Entry 1FH5 (X-ray diffraction, 2.90 A resolution); this record covers chains L and H.

Chain L:
Name: Monoclonal antibody MAK33
From: Mus musculus
Notes: fragment: fab light chain; antibody fragment or engineered binder
Amino-acid sequence (213 residues; numbered 2 to 214; the number before each row is that of its first residue):
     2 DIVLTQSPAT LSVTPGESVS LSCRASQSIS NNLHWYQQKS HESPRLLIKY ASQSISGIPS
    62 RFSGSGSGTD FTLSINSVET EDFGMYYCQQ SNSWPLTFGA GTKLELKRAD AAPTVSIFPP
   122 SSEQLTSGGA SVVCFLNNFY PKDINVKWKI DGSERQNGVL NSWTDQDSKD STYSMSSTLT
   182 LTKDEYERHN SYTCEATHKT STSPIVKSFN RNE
Disulfide bonds: Cys24-Cys89, Cys135-Cys195

Chain H:
Name: Monoclonal antibody MAK33
From: Mus musculus
Notes: fragment: fab heavy chain; antibody fragment or engineered binder
Amino-acid sequence (198 residues; row label = number of the first residue in the row; note: 14 numbers in that range are skipped by the numbering (no residue carries them; nothing is unmodelled there)):
     4 SGGGLVKPAG SLKLSCAASG FTFSSYYMYW VRQTPDKRLE WVATISDGGS YTYYPDSVKG
    64 RFTISRDNAK NNLYLQMSSL KSEDTAMYYC ARD
   106 AMDYWGQGTL VTVSAAKTTP PSVYPLA
   138 VTLGCLVKGY FPEPVTVTWN SGSLSSGVHT FPAVLQSDLY TLSSSVTVTS STWPSETVTC
   198 NVAHPASSTK VDKKIVPR
Disulfide bonds: Cys19-Cys93, Cys142-Cys197

How chain L and chain H interact:
Pairs across the interface (46):
  His35(L) - Ala106(H)
  Tyr37(L) - Ala106(H)
  Tyr37(L) - Met107(H)  hydrogen bond (side chain-backbone)
  Gln39(L) - Gln36(H)  hydrogen bond
  Gln39(L) - Tyr92(H)
  Ser44(L) - Tyr92(H)
  Ser44(L) - Gly111(H)  hydrogen bond (side chain-backbone)
  Pro45(L) - Tyr109(H)
  Leu47(L) - Ala106(H)  hydrophobic
  Leu47(L) - Met107(H)
  Tyr88(L) - Gln36(H)
  Tyr88(L) - Lys40(H)  hydrogen bond (side chain-backbone)
  Tyr88(L) - Leu42(H)  hydrophobic
  Gln90(L) - Met107(H)
  Trp95(L) - Asp59(H)
  Leu97(L) - Trp44(H)  hydrophobic
  Phe99(L) - Leu42(H)
  Phe99(L) - Met107(H)  hydrophobic
  Ala101(L) - Arg41(H)
  Lys104(L) - Lys40(H)
  Ser117(L) - Thr139(H)
  Phe119(L) - Leu131(H)
  Phe119(L) - Ala132(H)
  Phe119(L) - Thr139(H)
  Ser122(L) - Tyr129(H)
  Ser122(L) - Pro130(H)
  Glu124(L) - Pro130(H)
  Glu124(L) - Lys210(H)
  Gln125(L) - Tyr129(H)
  Ser128(L) - Tyr129(H)
  Ser132(L) - Leu143(H)
  Phe136(L) - Phe168(H)  hydrophobic
  Phe136(L) - Ser180(H)
  Phe136(L) - Ser182(H)
  Asn138(L) - His166(H)
  Asn138(L) - Ser182(H)  hydrogen bond
  Asn139(L) - His166(H)  hydrogen bond
  Ser163(L) - Phe168(H)
  Ser163(L) - Pro169(H)  hydrogen bond (side chain-backbone)
  Trp164(L) - Pro169(H)
  Thr165(L) - Phe168(H)
  Ser175(L) - His166(H)  hydrogen bond
  Ser175(L) - Phe168(H)
  Met176(L) - Phe168(H)
  Ser177(L) - Phe168(H)
  Ser177(L) - Ser180(H)  hydrogen bond
Interface residues without a listed pair, chain L (35 interface residues in all): Lys50, Pro96, Val134, Leu161, Asn162, Glu214
Interface residues without a listed pair, chain H (33 interface residues in all): Tyr57, Asp108, Val128, Leu140, Gly141, Lys145, Thr167, Val171, Ser181, Arg215

Overview:
The interface between chain L and chain H involves 35 residues on one side and 33 on the other, with 9
hydrogen bonds. Polar contacts include Tyr37(L)-Met107(H), Gln39(L)-Gln36(H) and Ser44(L)-Gly111(H).
Here chain L is Monoclonal antibody MAK33 and chain H is Monoclonal antibody MAK33, both from Mus musculus.
Entry 1FH5 (Crystal structure of the fab fragment of the monoclonal antibody MAK33) was determined by X-ray
diffraction.
